4ESJ - chains A and C of the 3 polymer chains in the assembly; structure by X-ray diffraction, 2.05 A resolution.

Chain A:
Name: Type-2 restriction enzyme DpnI
Organism: Streptococcus pneumoniae
Notes: EC 3.1.21.4
UniProtKB: P0A460 (T2D1_STRR6); residues 1-254 here = UniProt positions 1-254
Amino-acid sequence (257 residues; each row starts with the number of its first residue; numbers below 1 keep their minus sign (Gly-2 is residue -2)):
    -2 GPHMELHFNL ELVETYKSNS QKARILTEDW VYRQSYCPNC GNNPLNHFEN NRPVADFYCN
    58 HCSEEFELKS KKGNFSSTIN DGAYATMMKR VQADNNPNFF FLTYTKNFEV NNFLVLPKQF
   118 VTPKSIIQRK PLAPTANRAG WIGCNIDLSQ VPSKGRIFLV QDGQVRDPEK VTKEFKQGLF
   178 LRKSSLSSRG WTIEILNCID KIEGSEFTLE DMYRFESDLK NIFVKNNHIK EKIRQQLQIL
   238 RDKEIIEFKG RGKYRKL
Unresolved in the structure: -2, 46-49, 131-136
Differences from the reference sequence: expression tag (-2 to 0); engineered mutation Asn134 (Arg in P0A460)
Bound ions: Zn2+ site 1: Glu2, His4; Zn2+ site 2: Cys34, Cys37, Cys56, Cys59
Reported in the primary citation:
  - catalytic residues: Glu25, Asp53, Glu64, Lys66
  - mutagenesis - P50A, E228A, K229A, R231A, Q232A, Q235A: unchanged catalytic activity
  - mutagenesis - D53A, E64A, K66A: abolished catalytic activity
  - mutagenesis - Q18A, R21A, L65A, R126A, R135A, W138A: decreased catalytic activity
  - binding site for the 10-nt DNA strand (chain C): Glu228, Arg231, Gln235
  - binding site for the 10-nt DNA strand: Lys229, Gln232
  - mutagenesis - R231A: abolished binding to hemi-methylated or non-methylated DNA

Chain C:
Molecule: 10-nt DNA strand
Sequence (10 nucleotides; numbered 1 to 10; the number before each row is that of its first residue):
     1 CTGGXTCCAG
Modified positions: 6MA (N6-methyl-deoxy-adenosine-5'-monophosphate) at position 5

Interface between chain A and chain C:
Pairs across the interface - 16 pairs, chain A then chain C:
  Leu206(A) with DG3(C), sugar contact
  Glu228(A) with 6MA_5(C), base contact
  Arg231(A) with DG3(C), hydrogen bond to the base; DG4(C), hydrogen bond to the base
  Gln232(A) with DT6(C), hydrogen bond to the base; DC7(C), base contact
  Gln235(A) with DG4(C), sugar contact; 6MA_5(C), base contact; DT6(C), base contact
  Arg238(A) with 6MA_5(C), salt bridge to the phosphate
  Phe245(A) with DG4(C), phosphate contact
  Arg248(A) with DG3(C), phosphate contact; DG4(C), phosphate contact
  Gly249(A) with DG3(C), sugar contact; DG4(C), hydrogen bond to the phosphate
  Tyr251(A) with DG4(C), hydrogen bond to the phosphate
Other interface residues (no listed pair), chain A (11 interface residues in all): Gly247

Overview:
The interface between chain A and chain C involves 11 residues on one side and 5 on the other, with 5 hydrogen
bonds and 1 salt bridge. Polar pairs include Arg231(A)-DG3(C), Arg231(A)-DG4(C) and Gln232(A)-DT6(C). From the
paper: catalytic residues Glu25(A), Asp53(A) and Glu64(A) among others; Q18A, R21A and L65A of chain A, among
others, reduce catalytic activity; 15 substitutions were tested in all.
Here chain A is Type-2 restriction enzyme DpnI (Streptococcus pneumoniae) and chain C is a 10-nt DNA strand.
Entry 4ESJ (RESTRICTION ENDONUCLEASE DpnI IN COMPLEX WITH TARGET DNA) was determined by X-ray diffraction.
